PDB entry 5YC0 | X-ray diffraction, 2.00 A resolution | chains B and Q of the 6 polymer chains in the assembly

== Chain B ==
Name: Envelope glycoprotein
UniProt: Q1HMR5 (Q1HMR5_9HIV1); residue numbers follow UniProt; this construct covers 27-70
Chain sequence (44 residues; each row starts with the number of its first residue):
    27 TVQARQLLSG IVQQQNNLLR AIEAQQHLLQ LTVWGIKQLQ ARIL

== Chain Q ==
Name: Lp-46
Chain sequence (31 residues; each row starts with the number of its first residue; note: 7 numbers in that range are skipped by the numbering (no residue carries them; nothing is unmodelled there)):
   117 WQEWEQKI
   132 TALLEQAQIQ QEKNEYELQK LDK
Unresolved in the structure: 153-154

== Chain B / chain Q interface ==
Contacting residue pairs (20):
  Arg31(B) - Leu149(Q)  hydrogen bond (side chain-backbone)
  Arg31(B) - Gln150(Q)
  Arg31(B) - Leu152(Q)  hydrogen bond (side chain-backbone)
  Ser35(B) - Leu149(Q)
  Val38(B) - Gln142(Q)  hydrogen bond (backbone-side chain)
  Val38(B) - Glu146(Q)
  Gln41(B) - Gln142(Q)
  Asn42(B) - Gln142(Q)
  Asn42(B) - Glu146(Q)
  Leu45(B) - Leu135(Q)  hydrophobic
  Leu45(B) - Ala138(Q)  hydrophobic
  Leu45(B) - Gln139(Q)
  Ile48(B) - Leu135(Q)  hydrophobic
  Glu49(B) - Gln139(Q)  hydrogen bond
  Gln52(B) - Glu121(Q)
  Gln52(B) - Ile124(Q)
  Gln56(B) - Glu121(Q)
  Val59(B) - Trp117(Q)  hydrophobic
  Ile62(B) - Trp117(Q)  hydrophobic
  Lys63(B) - Trp117(Q)
Other interface residues (no listed pair), chain B (15 interface residues in all): Leu34, Gln66
Other interface residues (no listed pair), chain Q (12 interface residues in all): Asn145
From the paper, about this interface:
  - specific contacts: Gln56(B)-Glu121(Q) (hydrogen bond)

== Overview ==
15 residues of chain B face 12 of chain Q across their interface; the contacts include 4 hydrogen bonds. Polar
contacts include Arg31(B)-Leu149(Q), Arg31(B)-Leu152(Q) and Val38(B)-Gln142(Q). The paper describes a hydrogen
bond between Gln56(B) and Glu121(Q).
Chain B is Envelope glycoprotein and chain Q is Lp-46; the structure, Crystal structure of LP-46/N44, was
determined by X-ray diffraction.
